PDB entry 4OO2 | X-ray diffraction, 2.63 A resolution | chains A and D of the 4 polymer chains in the assembly

# Chain A (and D)
Protein: Chlorophenol-4-monooxygenase
Source organism: Streptomyces globisporus
Notes: chain D of this document is another copy of the same molecule, construct and numbering; everything in this record applies to it too
UniProt: Q8GMG6 (Q8GMG6_STRGL); residues 1-527 here = UniProt positions 1-527
Amino-acid sequence (527 residues; each row starts with the number of its first residue):
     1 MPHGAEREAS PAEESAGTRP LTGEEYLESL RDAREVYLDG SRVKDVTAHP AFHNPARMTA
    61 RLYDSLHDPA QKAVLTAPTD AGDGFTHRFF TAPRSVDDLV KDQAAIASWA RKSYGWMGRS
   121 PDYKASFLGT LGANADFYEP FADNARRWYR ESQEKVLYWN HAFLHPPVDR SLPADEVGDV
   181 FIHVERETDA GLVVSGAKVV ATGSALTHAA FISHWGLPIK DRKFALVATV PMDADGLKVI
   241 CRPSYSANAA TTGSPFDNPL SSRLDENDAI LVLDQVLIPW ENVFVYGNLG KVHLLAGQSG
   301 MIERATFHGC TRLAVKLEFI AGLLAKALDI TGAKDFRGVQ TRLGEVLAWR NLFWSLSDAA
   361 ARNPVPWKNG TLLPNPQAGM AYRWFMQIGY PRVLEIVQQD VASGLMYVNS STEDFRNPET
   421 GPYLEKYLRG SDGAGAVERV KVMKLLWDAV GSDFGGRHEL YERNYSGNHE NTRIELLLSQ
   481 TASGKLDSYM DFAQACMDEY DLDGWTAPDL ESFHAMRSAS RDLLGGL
Unresolved in the structure: 1-17, 172-175 (chain D: 1-16, 172-174)
Modified / non-standard residues: Mse-1 (selenomethionine); Mse-58, Mse-117, Mse-232, Mse-301, Mse-380, Mse-386, Mse-406, Mse-443, Mse-490, Mse-497, Mse-516 (selenomethionine; parent Met)
Ion coordination: Ca2+: Glu-459 (shared with 1 residue of chain B)
Swiss-Prot annotation at these positions:
  - binding site (FAD): His-161 to Phe-163, Pro-167 to Arg-170, Thr-202
Reported in the primary citation:
  - catalytic residues: Arg-119, His-161 (proposed by the authors, not directly observed)
  - specificity-determining residues: Ser-466 (proposed by the authors, not directly observed)
  - conformationally variable residues (order/disorder transition): Val-168 to Val-177
  - conformationally variable residues (loop rearrangement, side-chain flip): Arg-119, His-161, Phe-163 (proposed by the authors, not directly observed)

# How chain A and chain D interact
Pairs across the interface - 21 pairs, chain A then chain D:
  Asp-39(A) / Arg-517(D)  salt bridge
  Asp-39(A) / Arg-521(D)  salt bridge
  Arg-42(A) / Leu-527(D)
  Val-43(A) / Leu-527(D)
  Lys-44(A) / Gly-526(D)
  Lys-44(A) / Leu-527(D)  hydrogen bond (backbone-backbone)
  Asp-45(A) / Leu-527(D)  hydrogen bond (backbone-backbone)
  His-49(A) / Leu-524(D)
  His-49(A) / Leu-527(D)
  Pro-50(A) / Leu-524(D)  hydrophobic
  Thr-251(A) / Leu-524(D)
  Arg-517(A) / Asp-39(D)  salt bridge
  Arg-521(A) / Asp-39(D)  salt bridge
  Leu-524(A) / His-49(D)
  Leu-524(A) / Pro-50(D)  hydrophobic
  Leu-527(A) / Arg-42(D)
  Leu-527(A) / Val-43(D)
  Leu-527(A) / Lys-44(D)  hydrogen bond (backbone-backbone)
  Leu-527(A) / Asp-45(D)  hydrogen bond (backbone-backbone)
  Leu-527(A) / His-49(D)
  Leu-527(A) / Pro-50(D)
Other interface residues (no listed pair), chain A (13 interface residues in all): Leu-523
Other interface residues (no listed pair), chain D (14 interface residues in all): Ala-48, Thr-251

# In short
The interface between chain A and chain D involves 13 residues on one side and 14 on the other, with 4
hydrogen bonds and 4 salt bridges. Polar contacts include Asp-39(A)/Arg-517(D), Asp-39(A)/Arg-521(D) and
Lys-44(A)/Leu-527(D). Curated annotation (UniProt) lists 8 FAD-binding residues on chain A. From the paper:
catalytic residues Arg-119(A) and His-161(A); the specificity determinant Ser-466(A).
Chain A and chain D are both Chlorophenol-4-monooxygenase (Streptomyces globisporus); the structure,
Streptomyces globisporus C-1027 FAD dependent (S)-3-chloro-beta-tyrosine-S-SgcC2 C-5 hydroxylase SgcC apo
form, was determined by X-ray diffraction (same publication as 4R82 and 4HX6).
